6AWR - chains A and B; structure by X-ray diffraction, 1.60 A resolution.

Chain A (and B):
Name: Ara h 8 allergen
Organism: Arachis hypogaea
Notes: chain B of this document is another copy of the same molecule, construct and numbering; everything in this record applies to it too
UniProtKB: Q6VT83 (Q6VT83_ARAHY); residues 1-157 here = UniProt positions 1-157
Chain sequence (157 residues; numbered 1 to 157; the number before each row is that of its first residue):
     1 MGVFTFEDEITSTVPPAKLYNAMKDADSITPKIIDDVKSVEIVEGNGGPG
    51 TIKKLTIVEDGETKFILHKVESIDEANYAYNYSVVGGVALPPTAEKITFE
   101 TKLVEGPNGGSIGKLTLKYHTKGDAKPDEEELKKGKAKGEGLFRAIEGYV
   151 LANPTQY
Unresolved in the structure: 1
Metal / ion sites: Na+ site 1: P31, I34, D35, V37; Na+ site 2 near P31 (its only coordinating residue here)
Residues lining bound ligands:
  - 8-anilino-1-naphthalene sulfonate (2AN), molecule 1: T30, I34, D36, V37, L55, I57, E59, I66, H68, Y82, V84, A89, F99, K138, G139, L142
  - 8-anilino-1-naphthalene sulfonate (2AN), molecule 2: L151, A152, P154

Interface between chain A and chain B:
Pairs across the interface (27):
  T13(A) - R144(B)
  K32(A) - K32(B)
  K32(A) - D35(B)  salt bridge
  I33(A) - K32(B)
  I33(A) - I33(B)  hydrophobic
  I33(A) - Y149(B)
  I33(A) - A152(B)  hydrophobic
  I33(A) - N153(B)  hydrogen bond (backbone-side chain)
  I34(A) - A152(B)
  I34(A) - N153(B)
  D35(A) - K32(B)  salt bridge
  D35(A) - Y149(B)  hydrogen bond
  D35(A) - N153(B)  hydrogen bond (backbone-side chain)
  D35(A) - Q156(B)
  D36(A) - Q156(B)  hydrogen bond
  G141(A) - L151(B)
  G141(A) - A152(B)
  R144(A) - L151(B)
  A145(A) - A152(B)  hydrophobic
  Y149(A) - D35(B)  hydrogen bond
  L151(A) - R144(B)
  A152(A) - I33(B)
  A152(A) - A145(B)  hydrophobic
  N153(A) - I33(B)  hydrogen bond (side chain-backbone)
  N153(A) - I34(B)
  N153(A) - D35(B)  hydrogen bond (side chain-backbone)
  Q156(A) - D35(B)  hydrogen bond
Other interface residues (no listed pair), chain A (15 interface residues in all): G148
Other interface residues (no listed pair), chain B (13 interface residues in all): G141, G148

Overview:
Chain A and chain B form an interface of 15 and 13 residues respectively; the contacts include 8 hydrogen
bonds and 2 salt bridges. Polar pairs include K32(A)-D35(B), I33(A)-N153(B) and D35(A)-Y149(B). Bound to chain
A: 8-anilino-1-naphthalene sulfonate.
Both chains are Ara h 8 allergen (Arachis hypogaea). Entry 6AWR (Structure of PR 10 Allergen Ara h 8.01 in
complex with ANS) was determined by X-ray diffraction together with 6V8H, 6V8J, 6V8M and 6V8S from the same
study.
